Entry 9UI2 (X-ray diffraction, 1.70 A resolution); this record covers chains B and J of the 10 polymer chains in the assembly.

Chain B (and J):
Molecule: Probable transaldolase
From: Thermus thermophilus (strain ATCC 27634 / DSM 579 / HB8)
Notes: EC 2.2.1.2; chain J of this document is another copy of the same molecule, construct and numbering; everything in this record applies to it too
UniProt: Q5SJE8 (TAL_THET8); residue numbers follow UniProt; this construct covers 1-223
Chain sequence (243 residues; row label = number of the first residue in the row; numbers below 1 keep their minus sign (Met-19 is residue -19)):
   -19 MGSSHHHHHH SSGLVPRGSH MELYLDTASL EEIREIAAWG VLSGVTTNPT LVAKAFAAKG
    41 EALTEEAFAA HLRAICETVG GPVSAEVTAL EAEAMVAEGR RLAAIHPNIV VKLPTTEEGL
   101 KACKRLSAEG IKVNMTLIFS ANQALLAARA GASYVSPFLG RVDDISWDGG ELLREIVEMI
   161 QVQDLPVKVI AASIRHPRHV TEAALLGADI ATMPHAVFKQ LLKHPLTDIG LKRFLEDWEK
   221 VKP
Disordered / not traced: -19 to -2
Construct notes: initiating methionine (-19); expression tag (-18 to 0)
Curated features (UniProtKB/Swiss-Prot):
  - active site: Lys92 (Schiff-base intermediate with substrate)

How chain B and chain J interact:
Pairs across the interface (26; chain B residue first):
  Asp143(B) with Pro177(J); Arg178(J)
  Asp144(B) with Pro177(J); Gln200(J), hydrogen bond (backbone-side chain); Lys203(J)
  Ile145(B) with Lys203(J); His204(J); Pro205(J)
  Ser146(B) with Pro177(J); Arg178(J), hydrogen bond (backbone-side chain); Leu201(J)
  Trp147(B) with Arg178(J); His204(J), hydrogen bond
  Asp148(B) with Arg178(J)
  Pro177(B) with Asp143(J); Asp144(J); Ser146(J)
  Arg178(B) with Ser146(J), hydrogen bond (side chain-backbone); Trp147(J); Asp148(J)
  Gln200(B) with Asp144(J)
  Leu201(B) with Ser146(J)
  Lys203(B) with Ile145(J)
  His204(B) with Ile145(J); Trp147(J), hydrogen bond
  Pro205(B) with Ile145(J)
Other interface residues (no listed pair), chain B (14 interface residues in all): His176
Other interface residues (no listed pair), chain J (14 interface residues in all): His176

Summary:
Chain B and chain J each contribute 14 residues to their interface, with 5 hydrogen bonds. Among the polar
pairs are Asp144(B)-Gln200(J), Ser146(B)-Arg178(J) and Trp147(B)-His204(J). UniProt lists active-site residue
Lys92(B) on chain B.
Chain B and chain J are both Probable transaldolase (Thermus thermophilus (strain ATCC 27634 / DSM 579 /
HB8)); the structure, Crystal structure of Thermus thermophilus HB8 transaldolase, was determined by X-ray
diffraction together with 9LKP and 9LL3 from the same study.
